PDB entry 2OGT | X-ray diffraction, 1.58 A resolution | chain A

== Chain A ==
Protein: Thermostable carboxylesterase Est50
Source organism: Geobacillus stearothermophilus
Notes: EC 3.1.1.1
UniProtKB: Q8GCC7 (Q8GCC7_BACST); numbering as in UniProt (aligned over 1-498)
Amino-acid sequence (498 residues; numbered 1 to 498; the number before each row is that of its first residue):
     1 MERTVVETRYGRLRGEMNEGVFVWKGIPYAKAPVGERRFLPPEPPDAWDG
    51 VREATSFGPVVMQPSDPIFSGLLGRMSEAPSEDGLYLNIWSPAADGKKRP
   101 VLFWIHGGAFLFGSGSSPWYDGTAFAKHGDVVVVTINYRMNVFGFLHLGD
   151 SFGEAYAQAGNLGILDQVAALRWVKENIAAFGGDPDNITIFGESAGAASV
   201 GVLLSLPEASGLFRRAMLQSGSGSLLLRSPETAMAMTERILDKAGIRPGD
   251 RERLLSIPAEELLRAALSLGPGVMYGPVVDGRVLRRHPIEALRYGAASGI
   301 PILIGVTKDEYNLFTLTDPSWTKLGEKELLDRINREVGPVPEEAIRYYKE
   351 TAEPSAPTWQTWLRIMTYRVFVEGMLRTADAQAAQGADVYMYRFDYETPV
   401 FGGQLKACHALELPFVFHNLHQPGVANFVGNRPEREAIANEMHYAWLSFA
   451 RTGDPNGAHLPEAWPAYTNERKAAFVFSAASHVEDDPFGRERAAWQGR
Not modelled in the structure: 1-2, 66-79, 349-358, 401-407, 497-498
From the paper describing this entry:
  - binding site for iodide ion: D309, T367, V372, R393, F488
  - conformationally variable residues (order/disorder transition): F401 to A407
  - contacts within the chain: S194-S220 (water-mediated contact), S220-E310 (water-mediated contact), L313-H409 (hydrogen bond), F314-H409 (hydrophobic contact)

== Summary ==
The paper reports a binding site for iodide ion at D309, T367 and V372 among others; conformational
variability at F401.
Chain A is Thermostable carboxylesterase Est50 (Geobacillus stearothermophilus); the structure, Crystal
Structure of the Geobacillus Stearothermophilus Carboxylesterase EST55 at pH 6.8, was determined by X-ray
diffraction, deposited together with 2OGS.
